Entry 9B7I (X-ray diffraction, 2.90 A resolution); this record covers chains A and a of the 6 polymer chains in the assembly.

Chain A:
Molecule: Hemagglutinin HA1
Source organism: Influenza A virus
UniProtKB: A0A5J6A4B5 (A0A5J6A4B5_9INFA); residues 7-329 here correspond to UniProt positions 23-345 (UniProt number = residue number + 16)
Sequence (323 residues; each row starts with the number of its first residue):
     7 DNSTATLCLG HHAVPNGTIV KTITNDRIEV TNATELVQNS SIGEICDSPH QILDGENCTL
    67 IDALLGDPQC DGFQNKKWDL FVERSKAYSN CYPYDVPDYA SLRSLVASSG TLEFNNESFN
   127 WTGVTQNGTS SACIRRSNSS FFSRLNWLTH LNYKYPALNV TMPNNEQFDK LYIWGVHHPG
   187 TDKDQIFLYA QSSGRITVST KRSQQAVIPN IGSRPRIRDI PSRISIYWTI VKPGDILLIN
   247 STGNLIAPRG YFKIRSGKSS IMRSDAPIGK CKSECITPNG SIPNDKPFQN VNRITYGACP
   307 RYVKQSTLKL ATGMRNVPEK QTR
Not modelled in the structure: 7, 326-329
Sequence notes: conflict Tyr159 (Phe175 in A0A5J6A4B5), Asp225 (Asn241 in A0A5J6A4B5)
Disulfide bonds: Cys52-Cys277, Cys64-Cys76, Cys97-Cys139, Cys281-Cys305
Glycans and other covalent adducts: N-acetylglucosamine (NAG) linked to Asn38, Asn63, Asn126, Asn133, Asn144, Asn285; glycan linked to Asn165, Asn246

Chain a:
Molecule: Hemagglutinin HA2
Source organism: Influenza A virus
UniProtKB: A0A5J6UNG5 (A0A5J6UNG5_9INFA); residues 330-510 here correspond to UniProt positions 339-519 (UniProt number = residue number + 9)
Sequence (181 residues; each row starts with the number of its first residue):
   330 GIFGAIAGFI ENGWEGMVDG WYGFRHQNSE GRGQAADLKS TQAAIDQING KLNRLIGKTN
   390 EKFHQIEKEF SEVEGRIQDL EKYVEDTKID LWSYNAELLV ALENQHTIDL TDSEMNKLFE
   450 KTKKQLRENA EDMGNGCFKI YHKCDNACIG SIRNGTYDHN VYRDEALNNR FQIKGVELVP
   510 R
Not modelled in the structure: 502-510
Sequence notes: conflict Val508 (Lys517 in A0A5J6UNG5), Pro509 (Ser518 in A0A5J6UNG5), Arg510 (Gly519 in A0A5J6UNG5)
Disulfide bonds: Cys473-Cys477
Glycans and other covalent adducts: N-acetylglucosamine (NAG) linked to Asn483

How chain A and chain a interact:
Inter-chain disulfides: Cys14(A)-Cys466(a)
Pairs across the interface - 140 pairs, chain A then chain a:
  Asn8(A) with Lys472(a)
  Ser9(A) with Ile469(a); Tyr470(a); His471(a), hydrogen bond (backbone-backbone); Glu494(a); Asn498(a)
  Thr10(A) with Lys468(a); Ile469(a)
  Ala11(A) with Gln356(a); Phe467(a); Lys468(a); Ile469(a), hydrogen bond (backbone-backbone)
  Thr12(A) with Arg354(a); His355(a); Gln356(a), hydrogen bond (backbone-backbone); Phe467(a)
  Leu13(A) with Phe353(a), hydrophobic; Arg354(a); His355(a); Cys466(a); Phe467(a), hydrogen bond (backbone-backbone); Ile478(a), hydrophobic; Ile481(a), hydrophobic
  Cys14(A) with Trp343(a); Gly352(a); Phe353(a); Arg354(a), hydrogen bond (backbone-backbone); Gly465(a); Cys466(a), disulfide
  Leu15(A) with Ile339(a); Trp343(a); Gly352(a); Phe353(a), hydrophobic; Met444(a); Leu447(a); Phe448(a), hydrophobic; Thr451(a); Gly465(a), hydrogen bond (backbone-backbone)
  Gly16(A) with Trp343(a); Met346(a); Tyr351(a); Gly352(a), hydrogen bond (backbone-backbone); Met444(a)
  His17(A) with Ile335(a); Ile339(a); Asn341(a); Gly342(a); Trp343(a), hydrogen bond (backbone-backbone); Trp350(a); Met444(a)
  His18(A) with Trp343(a); Met346(a); Gly349(a); Trp350(a), hydrogen bond (backbone-backbone)
  Ala19(A) with Gly342(a); Trp343(a), hydrogen bond (backbone-backbone); Glu344(a)
  Pro21(A) with Glu344(a)
  Val26(A) with Asn433(a)
  Lys27(A) with Glu426(a), salt bridge; Val429(a); Ala430(a); Asn433(a), hydrogen bond (backbone-side chain)
  Thr28(A) with Ala430(a); Gln434(a), hydrogen bond; Ile437(a)
  Ile29(A) with Ala430(a); Leu431(a), hydrophobic; Gln434(a)
  Thr30(A) with Gln434(a), hydrogen bond
  Ile34(A) with Ile437(a), hydrophobic
  Leu42(A) with Leu428(a), hydrophobic; Val429(a), hydrophobic
  Arg109(A) with Glu396(a), salt bridge
  Ser110(A) with His393(a), hydrogen bond
  Ser114(A) with His393(a)
  Lys264(A) with Phe392(a)
  Ser265(A) with His393(a)
  Ser266(A) with Phe392(a), hydrogen bond (side chain-backbone); His393(a), hydrogen bond
  Arg269(A) with Glu396(a), salt bridge; Glu398(a)
  Asn290(A) with Thr388(a)
  Asp291(A) with Ile385(a); Gly386(a), hydrogen bond (backbone-backbone)
  Lys292(A) with Ile385(a)
  Pro293(A) with Ile385(a)
  Phe294(A) with Ala425(a), hydrophobic
  Arg299(A) with Lys397(a), hydrogen bond (backbone-side chain); Glu414(a), salt bridge; Ile418(a)
  Ile300(A) with Lys397(a)
  Thr301(A) with Gln394(a), hydrogen bond (backbone-side chain)
  Tyr302(A) with Lys391(a); Phe392(a)
  Gly303(A) with Asn389(a); Glu390(a); Lys391(a), hydrogen bond (backbone-backbone)
  Ala304(A) with Thr388(a); Asn389(a); Glu390(a)
  Cys305(A) with Asn389(a), hydrogen bond (backbone-backbone)
  Arg307(A) with Asn389(a); Trp421(a)
  Tyr308(A) with Ile418(a), hydrophobic
  Val309(A) with Ser422(a)
  Lys310(A) with Ile418(a); Asp419(a), salt bridge; Ser422(a), hydrogen bond (backbone-side chain)
  Gln311(A) with Ser422(a), hydrogen bond (side chain-backbone); Glu426(a)
  Leu314(A) with Ala425(a), hydrophobic; Val429(a), hydrophobic
  Lys315(A) with Val429(a); Asn433(a), hydrogen bond (backbone-side chain)
  Leu316(A) with Leu381(a), hydrophobic; Leu384(a), hydrophobic; Glu432(a); Asn433(a)
  Ala317(A) with Asn433(a), hydrogen bond (backbone-side chain); Thr436(a)
  Thr318(A) with Trp350(a); Ile377(a); Leu381(a)
  Gly319(A) with Ile377(a); Thr436(a)
  Met320(A) with Ile335(a), hydrophobic; Tyr351(a), hydrophobic; Thr440(a)
  Arg321(A) with Ile335(a); Ala336(a)
  Val323(A) with Ile335(a); Glu340(a); Gly342(a), hydrogen bond (backbone-backbone)
  Pro324(A) with Asn341(a); Glu344(a)
  Glu325(A) with Asn341(a); Gly342(a); Trp343(a); Glu344(a)
Also at the interface, not in a pair above, chain A (62 interface residues in all): Val20, Thr40, His56, Ala113, Ile267, Glu280, Asn298
Also at the interface, not in a pair above, chain a (69 interface residues in all): Asp415, Lys417, Met462, Cys473

In short:
62 residues of chain A face 69 of chain a across their interface, with 1 disulfide bond, 26 hydrogen bonds and
5 salt bridges. Among the polar pairs are Lys27(A)-Glu426(a), Arg109(A)-Glu396(a) and Arg269(A)-Glu396(a).
N-acetylglucosamine is covalently linked to Asn38(A), Asn63(A), Asn126(A), Asn133(A), Asn144(A) and Asn285(A).
Chain A is Hemagglutinin HA1 and chain a is Hemagglutinin HA2, both from Influenza A virus; the structure,
Crystal structure of the H3 hemagglutinin COBRA J4, was determined by X-ray diffraction together with 9DN2,
9DO2, 9B7G and 9B7H from the same study.
